PDB entry 7X7I | X-ray diffraction, 1.55 A resolution | chains A and B

[Chain A (and B)]
Name: FAD dependent enzyme
Organism: synthetic construct
Notes: chain B of this document is another copy of the same molecule, construct and numbering; everything in this record applies to it too
Amino-acid sequence (593 residues; numbered 1 to 593; the number before each row is that of its first residue):
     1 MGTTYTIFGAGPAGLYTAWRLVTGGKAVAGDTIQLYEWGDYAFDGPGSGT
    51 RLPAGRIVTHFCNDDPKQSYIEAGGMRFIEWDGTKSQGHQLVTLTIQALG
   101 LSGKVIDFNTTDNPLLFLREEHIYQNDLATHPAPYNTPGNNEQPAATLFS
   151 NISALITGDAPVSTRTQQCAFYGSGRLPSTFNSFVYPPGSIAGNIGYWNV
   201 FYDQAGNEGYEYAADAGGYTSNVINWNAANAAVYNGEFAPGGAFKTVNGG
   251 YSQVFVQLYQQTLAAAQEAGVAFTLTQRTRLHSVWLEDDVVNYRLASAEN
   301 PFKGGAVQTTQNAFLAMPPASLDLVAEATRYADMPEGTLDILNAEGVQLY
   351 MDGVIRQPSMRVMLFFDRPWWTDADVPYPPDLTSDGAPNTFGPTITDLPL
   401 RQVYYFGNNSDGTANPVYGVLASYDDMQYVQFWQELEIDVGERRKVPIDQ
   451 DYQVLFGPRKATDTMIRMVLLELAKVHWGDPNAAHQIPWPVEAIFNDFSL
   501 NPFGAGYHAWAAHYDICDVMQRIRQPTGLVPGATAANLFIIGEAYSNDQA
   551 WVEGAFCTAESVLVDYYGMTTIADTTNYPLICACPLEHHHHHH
Disordered / not traced: 1, 585-593
Disulfide bonds: C169-C582, C517-C584
Ligand contacts: FAD (flavin-adenine dinucleotide): F8, G9, A10, G11, P12, A13, G14, Y36, E37, W38, Y41, A54, G55, R56, I57, G74, G75, M76, R77, Y251, T279, R280, L281, A316, M317, P318, S321, V325, S359, R361, L455, F498, P502, F503, G506, Y507, G542, E543, A550, W551, V552, A555

[Chain A / chain B interface]
Residue-residue contacts - 140 pairs, chain A then chain B:
  R119(A) - R119(B)
  R119(A) - N136(B)
  R119(A) - E208(B)
  E120(A) - N136(B)
  E120(A) - E208(B)
  N136(A) - R119(B)
  N136(A) - E120(B)
  G173(A) - R443(B)
  F184(A) - R467(B)  hydrogen bond (backbone-side chain)
  F184(A) - L470(B)  hydrophobic
  F184(A) - A484(B)  hydrophobic
  F184(A) - H485(B)
  V185(A) - T464(B)
  V185(A) - R467(B)
  V185(A) - L471(B)  hydrophobic
  Y186(A) - T464(B)
  N194(A) - V440(B)  hydrogen bond (side chain-backbone)
  N194(A) - G441(B)
  N194(A) - E442(B)
  N194(A) - R443(B)  hydrogen bond
  I195(A) - V440(B)  hydrophobic
  W198(A) - Q428(B)
  W198(A) - Y429(B)  hydrophobic
  W198(A) - F432(B)
  N199(A) - F432(B)  hydrogen bond (side chain-backbone)
  N199(A) - E435(B)
  N199(A) - L436(B)
  N199(A) - M468(B)
  Y202(A) - L398(B)
  Y202(A) - P399(B)
  Y202(A) - F432(B)  hydrophobic
  Y202(A) - M468(B)  hydrophobic
  Y202(A) - E472(B)  hydrogen bond
  Y202(A) - K475(B)  hydrogen bond
  D203(A) - L471(B)
  N207(A) - D397(B)  hydrogen bond (side chain-backbone)
  N207(A) - L398(B)
  N207(A) - P399(B)
  E208(A) - R119(B)
  E208(A) - E120(B)
  N225(A) - Q431(B)  hydrogen bond (side chain-backbone)
  N225(A) - F432(B)  hydrogen bond (side chain-backbone)
  N225(A) - E435(B)
  H282(A) - Y331(B)  hydrogen bond (side chain-backbone)
  R294(A) - D333(B)  salt bridge
  F302(A) - R330(B)
  F302(A) - Y331(B)
  K303(A) - T329(B)
  K303(A) - R330(B)  hydrogen bond (side chain-backbone)
  K303(A) - A332(B)  hydrogen bond (side chain-backbone)
  L324(A) - Y331(B)
  E327(A) - Y331(B)  hydrogen bond
  A328(A) - Y331(B)  hydrophobic
  T329(A) - K303(B)  hydrogen bond (backbone-side chain)
  R330(A) - F302(B)
  R330(A) - K303(B)  hydrogen bond (backbone-side chain)
  Y331(A) - H282(B)  hydrogen bond (backbone-side chain)
  Y331(A) - F302(B)
  Y331(A) - L324(B)
  Y331(A) - E327(B)  hydrogen bond
  Y331(A) - A328(B)  hydrophobic
  A332(A) - K303(B)  hydrogen bond (backbone-side chain)
  D333(A) - R294(B)  salt bridge
  Q348(A) - P447(B)
  L349(A) - R444(B)
  L349(A) - K445(B)
  L349(A) - V446(B)
  L349(A) - P447(B)
  D352(A) - P447(B)
  D352(A) - I448(B)  hydrogen bond (side chain-backbone)
  I355(A) - Q431(B)
  R356(A) - Q431(B)  hydrogen bond (backbone-side chain)
  D397(A) - N207(B)  hydrogen bond (backbone-side chain)
  L398(A) - Y202(B)
  L398(A) - N207(B)
  P399(A) - Y202(B)
  P399(A) - N207(B)
  M427(A) - M427(B)
  M427(A) - V430(B)  hydrophobic
  M427(A) - Q431(B)
  Q428(A) - W198(B)
  Q428(A) - Q428(B)
  Y429(A) - W198(B)  hydrophobic
  V430(A) - M427(B)  hydrophobic
  Q431(A) - N225(B)  hydrogen bond (backbone-side chain)
  Q431(A) - I355(B)
  Q431(A) - R356(B)  hydrogen bond (side chain-backbone)
  Q431(A) - M427(B)
  F432(A) - W198(B)
  F432(A) - N199(B)  hydrogen bond (backbone-side chain)
  F432(A) - Y202(B)  hydrophobic
  F432(A) - N225(B)  hydrogen bond (backbone-side chain)
  E435(A) - N199(B)
  E435(A) - N225(B)
  E435(A) - A512(B)
  E435(A) - H513(B)  hydrogen bond (backbone-side chain)
  L436(A) - N199(B)
  I438(A) - H513(B)
  D439(A) - H513(B)  hydrogen bond (backbone-side chain)
  V440(A) - N194(B)  hydrogen bond (backbone-side chain)
  V440(A) - I195(B)  hydrophobic
  G441(A) - N194(B)
  E442(A) - N194(B)
  E442(A) - H513(B)  hydrogen bond (backbone-side chain)
  R443(A) - N194(B)  hydrogen bond
  R443(A) - H513(B)
  R443(A) - Y514(B)  hydrogen bond (side chain-backbone)
  R443(A) - D515(B)
  R444(A) - L349(B)
  R444(A) - H513(B)  hydrogen bond (backbone-backbone)
  R444(A) - Y514(B)
  K445(A) - L349(B)
  V446(A) - L349(B)
  P447(A) - Q348(B)
  P447(A) - L349(B)
  P447(A) - D352(B)
  I448(A) - D352(B)  hydrogen bond (backbone-side chain)
  T464(A) - V185(B)
  T464(A) - Y186(B)
  R467(A) - F184(B)  hydrogen bond (side chain-backbone)
  R467(A) - V185(B)
  M468(A) - N199(B)
  M468(A) - Y202(B)  hydrophobic
  L470(A) - F184(B)  hydrophobic
  L471(A) - V185(B)  hydrophobic
  L471(A) - D203(B)
  E472(A) - Y202(B)  hydrogen bond
  K475(A) - Y202(B)  hydrogen bond
  A484(A) - F184(B)  hydrophobic
  H485(A) - F184(B)
  A512(A) - E435(B)
  H513(A) - E435(B)  hydrogen bond (side chain-backbone)
  H513(A) - I438(B)
  H513(A) - D439(B)  hydrogen bond (side chain-backbone)
  H513(A) - E442(B)  hydrogen bond (side chain-backbone)
  H513(A) - R443(B)
  H513(A) - R444(B)  hydrogen bond (backbone-backbone)
  Y514(A) - R443(B)
  Y514(A) - R444(B)
  D515(A) - R443(B)
Interface residues without a listed pair, chain A (80 interface residues in all): E121, S190, I191, G193, E211, I224, G304, M334, D340, E345, D449, Q450
Interface residues without a listed pair, chain B (77 interface residues in all): G173, S190, I191, G193, E211, I224, E345, D449, Q450, A511

[Overview]
Chain A and chain B form an interface of 80 and 77 residues respectively, with 40 hydrogen bonds and 2 salt
bridges. Polar pairs include R294(A)-D333(B), F184(A)-R467(B) and N194(A)-V440(B). Ligands of chain A:
flavin-adenine dinucleotide.
Both chains are FAD dependent enzyme (synthetic construct). Entry 7X7I (Ancestral L-Lys oxidase (AncLLysO-2)
ligand free form) was determined by X-ray diffraction.
